6QU5 - chains C and D of the 4 polymer chains in the assembly; structure by X-ray diffraction, 3.40 A resolution.

Chain C (and D):
Name: ATP-dependent 6-phosphofructokinase
From: Trypanosoma brucei brucei
Notes: EC 2.7.1.11; chain D of this document is another copy of the same molecule, construct and numbering; everything in this record applies to it too
Reference sequence: O15648 (PFKA_TRYBB); residues 1-487 here = UniProt positions 1-487
Amino-acid sequence (507 residues; each row starts with the number of its first residue; numbers below 1 keep their minus sign (Met-19 is residue -19)):
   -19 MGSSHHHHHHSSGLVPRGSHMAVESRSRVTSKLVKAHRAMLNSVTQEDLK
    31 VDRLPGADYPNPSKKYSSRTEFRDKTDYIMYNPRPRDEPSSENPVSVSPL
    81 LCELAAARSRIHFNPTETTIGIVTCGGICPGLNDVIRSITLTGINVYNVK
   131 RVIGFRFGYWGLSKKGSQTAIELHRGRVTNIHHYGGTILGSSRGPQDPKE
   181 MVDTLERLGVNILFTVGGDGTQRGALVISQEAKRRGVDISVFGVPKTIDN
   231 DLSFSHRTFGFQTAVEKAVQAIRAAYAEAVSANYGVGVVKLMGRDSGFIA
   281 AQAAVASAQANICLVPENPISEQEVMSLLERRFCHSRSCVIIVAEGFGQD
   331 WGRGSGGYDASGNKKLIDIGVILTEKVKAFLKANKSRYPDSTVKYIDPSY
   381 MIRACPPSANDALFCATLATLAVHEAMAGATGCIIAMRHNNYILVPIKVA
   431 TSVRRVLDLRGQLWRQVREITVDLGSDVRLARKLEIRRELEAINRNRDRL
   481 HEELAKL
Not modelled in the structure: -19 to 9, 45-54, 333-337, 486-487 (chain D: -19 to 9, 44-54, 334-345, 486-487)
Construct notes: initiating methionine (-19); expression tag (-18 to 0)
UniProt features mapped onto this chain:
  - motif: Ala485 to Leu487 (Peroxisomal targeting signal)
  - active site: Asp229 (Proton acceptor)
  - binding site (ATP): Gly107, Arg173, Gly174, Gly198 to Thr201, Lys226, Ser341 to Asn343
  - binding site (Mg(2+)): Asp199
  - binding site (substrate): Thr227 to Asp229, Met272 to Arg274, Glu325, Tyr380 to Arg383
  - site: Gly200 (Important for substrate specificity)
Reported in the primary citation:
  - binding site for the ligand JJ8: Gly197
  - catalytic residues: Asp229, Asp231 (citing earlier work)
  - allosteric site: Leu232

How chain C and chain D interact:
Contacting residue pairs (111; chain C residue first):
  Tyr58(C) - Arg64(D)
  Tyr58(C) - Pro65(D)
  Tyr58(C) - Pro69(D)  hydrophobic
  Ile59(C) - Pro63(D)
  Met60(C) - Met60(D)  hydrophobic
  Met60(C) - Pro63(D)  hydrogen bond (backbone-backbone)
  Met60(C) - Pro74(D)
  Met60(C) - Val75(D)
  Met60(C) - Ser76(D)
  Pro63(C) - Ile59(D)
  Pro63(C) - Met60(D)  hydrogen bond (backbone-backbone)
  Pro63(C) - Pro63(D)  hydrophobic
  Arg64(C) - Asp57(D)
  Arg64(C) - Tyr58(D)
  Arg64(C) - Met60(D)
  Arg64(C) - Leu84(D)
  Pro65(C) - Tyr58(D)
  Pro65(C) - Met60(D)  hydrophobic
  Pro65(C) - Leu81(D)  hydrophobic
  Arg66(C) - Asn73(D)
  Pro69(C) - Gln26(D)
  Pro69(C) - Tyr58(D)  hydrophobic
  Pro69(C) - Leu81(D)  hydrophobic
  Glu72(C) - Arg66(D)  salt bridge
  Asn73(C) - Arg66(D)
  Asn73(C) - Val75(D)
  Asn73(C) - Ser76(D)  hydrogen bond (side chain-backbone)
  Asn73(C) - Val77(D)  hydrogen bond (side chain-backbone)
  Asn73(C) - Ser78(D)
  Asn73(C) - Pro79(D)
  Pro74(C) - Met60(D)  hydrophobic
  Pro74(C) - Val75(D)
  Pro74(C) - Ser76(D)  hydrogen bond (backbone-backbone)
  Pro74(C) - Ser78(D)
  Pro74(C) - Pro79(D)
  Pro74(C) - Leu81(D)  hydrophobic
  Val75(C) - Met60(D)
  Val75(C) - Asn73(D)
  Val75(C) - Pro74(D)
  Ser76(C) - Met60(D)
  Ser76(C) - Asn73(D)  hydrogen bond (backbone-side chain)
  Ser76(C) - Pro74(D)  hydrogen bond (backbone-backbone)
  Val77(C) - Asn73(D)  hydrogen bond (backbone-side chain)
  Ser78(C) - Asn73(D)
  Ser78(C) - Pro74(D)
  Pro79(C) - Asn73(D)
  Pro79(C) - Pro74(D)
  Leu81(C) - Pro65(D)  hydrophobic
  Leu81(C) - Pro69(D)  hydrophobic
  Leu81(C) - Pro74(D)  hydrophobic
  Leu84(C) - Arg64(D)
  Ile124(C) - Arg468(D)
  Val126(C) - Glu449(D)
  Asn128(C) - Arg468(D)  hydrogen bond
  Val129(C) - Arg468(D)  hydrogen bond (backbone-side chain)
  Lys130(C) - Arg468(D)
  Arg131(C) - Arg475(D)
  Glu152(C) - Arg475(D)  salt bridge
  His154(C) - Ala472(D)
  Arg155(C) - Arg468(D)
  His162(C) - Ser287(D)
  His236(C) - Asn420(D)
  Gln242(C) - Gln242(D)  hydrogen bond
  Gln242(C) - Asn390(D)  hydrogen bond (backbone-side chain)
  Val245(C) - Asn390(D)
  Glu246(C) - Ser388(D)
  Glu246(C) - Ala389(D)  hydrogen bond (side chain-backbone)
  Glu246(C) - Asn390(D)  hydrogen bond (side chain-backbone)
  Val249(C) - Ala389(D)  hydrophobic
  Gln282(C) - Asn390(D)
  Gln282(C) - Leu393(D)
  Val285(C) - Leu393(D)  hydrophobic
  Ala286(C) - Ala389(D)
  Ser287(C) - His162(D)
  Ser388(C) - Glu246(D)
  Ala389(C) - Glu246(D)  hydrogen bond (backbone-side chain)
  Ala389(C) - Val249(D)  hydrophobic
  Ala389(C) - Ala286(D)
  Asn390(C) - Gln242(D)  hydrogen bond (side chain-backbone)
  Asn390(C) - Glu246(D)  hydrogen bond (backbone-side chain)
  Leu393(C) - Gln282(D)
  Leu393(C) - Val285(D)  hydrophobic
  Thr397(C) - Gln446(D)  hydrogen bond
  Thr400(C) - Gln442(D)
  Thr400(C) - Gln446(D)
  Thr400(C) - Glu449(D)
  Leu401(C) - Gln442(D)
  His404(C) - Gln442(D)
  His404(C) - Arg445(D)
  His419(C) - His419(D)  hydrogen bond (side chain-backbone)
  Asn420(C) - His236(D)  hydrogen bond
  Gln442(C) - Thr400(D)
  Gln442(C) - Leu401(D)
  Gln442(C) - His404(D)  hydrogen bond
  Arg445(C) - Ser43(D)
  Arg445(C) - His404(D)  hydrogen bond
  Gln446(C) - Ala396(D)
  Gln446(C) - Thr397(D)  hydrogen bond
  Gln446(C) - Thr400(D)
  Glu449(C) - Val126(D)
  Glu449(C) - Thr400(D)
  Glu465(C) - Arg155(D)  hydrogen bond (backbone-side chain)
  Arg468(C) - Ile124(D)
  Arg468(C) - Asn128(D)
  Arg468(C) - Val129(D)  hydrogen bond (side chain-backbone)
  Arg468(C) - Lys130(D)
  Arg468(C) - Arg155(D)
  Glu469(C) - His154(D)
  Ala472(C) - His154(D)
  Asn476(C) - Arg157(D)
  Arg479(C) - Ala150(D)
Interface residues without a listed pair, chain C (64 interface residues in all): Gln26, Glu68, Arg117, Thr122, Ala288, Ala396, Asn421
Interface residues without a listed pair, chain D (69 interface residues in all): Lys55, Glu68, Ala87, Arg117, Gln148, Glu152, Gly156, Val245, Ala288, Asn421, Glu465, Glu471, Asn476

Overview:
The interface between chain C and chain D involves 64 residues on one side and 69 on the other, with 25
hydrogen bonds and 2 salt bridges. Among the polar pairs are Glu72(C)-Arg66(D), Glu152(C)-Arg475(D) and
Asn73(C)-Ser76(D). From the paper: catalytic residues Asp229(C) and Asp231(C); a binding site for the ligand
JJ8 at Gly197(C).
Chain C and chain D are both ATP-dependent 6-phosphofructokinase (Trypanosoma brucei brucei); the structure,
Crystal Structure of Phosphofructokinase from Trypanosoma brucei in complex with an allosteric inhibitor
ctcb12, was determined by X-ray diffraction together with 6QU3 and 6QU4 from the same study.
